PDB entry 7VSQ | X-ray diffraction, 2.70 A resolution | chain A

Chain A:
Name: Zinc finger protein CONSTANS
From: Arabidopsis thaliana
Notes: fragment: tandem B-Box domains
UniProtKB: Q39057 (CONS_ARATH); residues 10-110 here = UniProt positions 10-110
Amino-acid sequence (102 residues; each row starts with the number of its first residue):
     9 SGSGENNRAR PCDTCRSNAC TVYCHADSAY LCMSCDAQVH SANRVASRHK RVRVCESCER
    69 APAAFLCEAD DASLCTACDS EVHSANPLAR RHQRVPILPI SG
Disordered / not traced: 9-16, 106-110
Sequence notes: expression tag (9)
Ion coordination: Zn2+ site 1: C20, C23, C40, C43; Zn2+ site 2: C32, D35, H48, H57; Zn2+ site 3: C63, C66, C83, C86; Zn2+ site 4: C75, D78, H91, H100

Summary:
C20, C23, C40 and C43 coordinate Zn2+ site 1. C32, D35, H48 and H57 coordinate Zn2+ site 2.
Chain A is Zinc finger protein CONSTANS (Arabidopsis thaliana); the structure, Crystal strcuture of the tandem
B-Box domains of CONSTANS, was determined by X-ray diffraction, deposited together with 7VSP.
